PDB entry 8I8X | electron microscopy, 3.25 A resolution | chains D and F of the 5 polymer chains in the assembly

Chain D:
Molecule: Intermembrane phospholipid transport system lipoprotein MlaA
Organism: Escherichia coli K-12
UniProtKB: P76506 (MLAA_ECOLI); residues 1-234 here correspond to UniProt positions 18-251 (UniProt number = residue number + 17)
Amino-acid sequence (234 residues; row label = number of the first residue in the row):
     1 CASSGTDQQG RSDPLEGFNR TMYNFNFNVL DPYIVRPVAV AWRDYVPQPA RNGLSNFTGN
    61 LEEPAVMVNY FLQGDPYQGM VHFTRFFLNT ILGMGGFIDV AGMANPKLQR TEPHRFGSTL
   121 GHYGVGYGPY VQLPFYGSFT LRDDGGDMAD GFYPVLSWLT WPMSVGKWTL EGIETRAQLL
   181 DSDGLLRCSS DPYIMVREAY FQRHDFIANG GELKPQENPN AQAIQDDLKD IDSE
Not modelled in the structure: 1-10
Differences from the reference sequence: engineered mutation Cys188 (Gln205 in P76506)
Residues lining bound ligands: KDL ((2R,4R,5R,6R)-6-[(1R)-1,2-bis(oxidanyl)ethyl]-2-[(2R,4R,5R,6R)-6-[(1R)-1,2-bis(oxidanyl)ethyl]-2-carboxy-2-[[(2R,3S,4R,5R,6R)-5-[[(3R)-3-dodecanoyloxytetradecanoyl]amino]-6-[[(2R,3S,4R,5R,6R)-3-oxidanyl-5-[[(3R)-3-oxidanyltetradecanoyl]amino]-4-[(3R)-3-oxidanyltetradecanoyl]oxy-6-phosphonooxy-oxan-2-yl]methoxy]-3-phosphonooxy-4-[(3R)-3-tetradecanoyloxytetradecanoyl]oxy-oxan-2-yl]methoxy]-5-oxidanyl-oxan-4-yl]oxy-4,5-bis(oxidanyl)oxane-2-carboxylic acid): Phe83, Phe86, Phe87, Ile91, Met94
Curated features (UniProtKB/Swiss-Prot):
  - lipidation: Cys1 (N-palmitoyl cysteine)

Chain F:
Molecule: Intermembrane phospholipid transport system binding protein MlaC
Organism: Escherichia coli K-12
UniProtKB: P0ADV7 (MLAC_ECOLI); residues 1-191 here correspond to UniProt positions 21-211 (UniProt number = residue number + 20)
Amino-acid sequence (199 residues; numbered 1 to 199; the number before each row is that of its first residue):
     1 AADQTNPYKL MDEAAQKTFD RLKNEQPQIR ANPDYLRTIV DQELLPYVQV KYAGALVLGQ
    61 YYKSATPAQR EAYFAAFREY LKQAYGQALA MYHGQTYQIA PEQPLGDKTI VPIRVTIIDP
   121 NGRPPVRLDF QWRKNSQTGN WQAYDMIAEG CSMITTKQNE WGTLLRTKGI DGLTAQLKSI
   181 SQQKITLEEK KLEHHHHHH
Not modelled in the structure: 192-199
Differences from the reference sequence: engineered mutation Cys151 (Val171 in P0ADV7); expression tag (192-199)

Chain D / chain F interface:
Residue-residue contacts (11):
  Cys188(D) - Ser152(F)  hydrogen bond (side chain-backbone)
  Cys188(D) - Thr156(F)
  Pro219(D) - Gln60(F)
  Leu228(D) - Lys51(F)
  Lys229(D) - Gln137(F)
  Ile231(D) - Lys51(F)
  Ile231(D) - Phe74(F)
  Asp232(D) - Gln49(F)
  Asp232(D) - Lys51(F)
  Glu234(D) - Val50(F)
  Glu234(D) - Phe74(F)
Other interface residues (no listed pair), chain D (8 interface residues in all): Glu198
Other interface residues (no listed pair), chain F (14 interface residues in all): Ala75, Arg78, Thr138, Cys151, Met153, Thr163
The authors on this interface:
  - interface residues, chain D: Gln178(D)
  - interface residues, chain F: Ser152(F)

In short:
Chain D and chain F form an interface of 8 and 14 residues respectively, with 1 hydrogen bond. Its one
hydrogen-bonded contact is Cys188(D)-Ser152(F). Ligands of chain D: compound KDL. The paper reports interface
residues Gln178(D) and Ser152(F).
Here chain D is Intermembrane phospholipid transport system lipoprotein MlaA and chain F is Intermembrane
phospholipid transport system binding protein MlaC, both from Escherichia coli K-12. Entry 8I8X (Cryo-EM
Structure of OmpC3-MlaA-MlaC Complex in MSP2N2 Nanodiscs) was determined by electron microscopy (same
publication as 8I8R).
